PDB entry 6C61 | X-ray diffraction, 2.43 A resolution | chains A and B

== Chain A ==
Protein: T-cell receptor alpha  chain
Organism: Mus musculus
Chain sequence (207 residues; numbered 0 to 206; the number before each row is that of its first residue; numbering starts at 0):
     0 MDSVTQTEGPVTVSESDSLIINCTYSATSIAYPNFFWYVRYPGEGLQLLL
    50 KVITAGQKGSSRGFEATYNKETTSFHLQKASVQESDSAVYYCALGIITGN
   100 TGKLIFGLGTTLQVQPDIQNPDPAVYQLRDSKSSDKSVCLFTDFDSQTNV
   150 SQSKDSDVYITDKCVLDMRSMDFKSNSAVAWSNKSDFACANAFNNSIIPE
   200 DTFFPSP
Unresolved in the structure: 0
Cystine bridges: Cys22-Cys91, Cys138-Cys188

== Chain B ==
Protein: T-cell receptor beta chain
Organism: Mus musculus
Chain sequence (245 residues; row label = number of the first residue in the row; numbering starts at 0):
     0 MKVIQTPRYLVKGQGQKAKMRCIPEKGHPVVFWYQQNKNNEFKFLINFQN
    50 QEVLQQIDMTEKRFSAECPSNSPCSLEIQSSEAGDSALYLCASSPGQGAA
   100 TGQLYFGEGSKLTVLEDLRNVFPPEVAVFEPSEAEISHTQKATLVCLATG
   150 FYPDHVELSWWVNGKEVHSGVCTDPQPLKEQPALNDSRYALSSRLRVSAT
   200 FWQNPRNHFRCQVQFYGLSENDEWTQDRAKPVTQIVSAEAWGRAD
Unresolved in the structure: 0, 244
Cystine bridges: Cys21-Cys90, Cys67-Cys73, Cys145-Cys210

== Interface between chain A and chain B ==
Cross-chain cystine bridges: Cys163(A)-Cys171(B)
Contacting residue pairs - 79 pairs, chain A then chain B:
  Asn33(A) - Ala99(B)
  Phe35(A) - Ala99(B)
  Phe35(A) - Thr100(B)
  Phe35(A) - Gly101(B)
  Tyr37(A) - Thr100(B)  hydrogen bond (side chain-backbone)
  Tyr37(A) - Leu103(B)
  Tyr37(A) - Phe105(B)  hydrophobic
  Gly42(A) - Glu107(B)
  Glu43(A) - Glu107(B)
  Gly44(A) - Glu107(B)  hydrogen bond (backbone-side chain)
  Leu45(A) - Phe41(B)  hydrophobic
  Leu45(A) - Phe105(B)
  Tyr90(A) - Asn39(B)
  Tyr90(A) - Phe41(B)  hydrophobic
  Gly94(A) - Ala99(B)
  Ile95(A) - Ala99(B)
  Thr100(A) - Leu53(B)
  Leu103(A) - Tyr33(B)
  Leu103(A) - Thr100(B)
  Leu103(A) - Leu103(B)  hydrophobic
  Phe105(A) - Phe41(B)  hydrophobic
  Phe105(A) - Phe105(B)  hydrophobic
  Leu107(A) - Asn39(B)
  Asp121(A) - His137(B)  salt bridge
  Asp121(A) - Thr138(B)
  Tyr125(A) - Ser131(B)
  Tyr125(A) - Ala133(B)
  Tyr125(A) - Glu134(B)
  Tyr125(A) - His137(B)
  Gln126(A) - Ser131(B)
  Leu127(A) - Phe128(B)  hydrophobic
  Leu127(A) - Glu129(B)
  Leu127(A) - Thr142(B)
  Leu127(A) - Val144(B)  hydrophobic
  Arg128(A) - Phe128(B)
  Arg128(A) - Glu129(B)  hydrogen bond (backbone-backbone)
  Asp129(A) - Val127(B)
  Asp129(A) - Phe128(B)
  Ser130(A) - Val127(B)  hydrogen bond (backbone-backbone)
  Ser130(A) - Glu129(B)
  Ser130(A) - Glu238(B)  hydrogen bond (side chain-backbone)
  Ser130(A) - Ala239(B)
  Lys135(A) - Leu146(B)
  Val137(A) - Leu146(B)  hydrophobic
  Leu139(A) - Thr142(B)
  Leu139(A) - Arg193(B)
  Thr141(A) - Arg195(B)
  Asp142(A) - Arg195(B)  salt bridge
  Ser155(A) - Gln180(B)  hydrogen bond
  Tyr158(A) - Leu177(B)  hydrophobic
  Tyr158(A) - Glu179(B)
  Tyr158(A) - Gln180(B)
  Ile159(A) - Leu177(B)
  Thr160(A) - Asp173(B)
  Thr160(A) - Ser191(B)
  Asp161(A) - Asp173(B)
  Cys163(A) - Cys171(B)  disulfide
  Cys163(A) - Arg193(B)
  Val164(A) - Cys171(B)  hydrogen bond (backbone-side chain)
  Leu165(A) - Gly169(B)
  Leu165(A) - Cys171(B)  hydrophobic
  Leu165(A) - Arg195(B)
  Asp166(A) - Gly169(B)  hydrogen bond (backbone-backbone)
  Met167(A) - Ser168(B)
  Met167(A) - Arg195(B)
  Met167(A) - Val196(B)
  Arg168(A) - Ser168(B)  hydrogen bond (backbone-side chain)
  Phe172(A) - Lys140(B)
  Phe172(A) - Arg195(B)
  Ser174(A) - Arg195(B)  hydrogen bond
  Ser176(A) - Arg193(B)  hydrogen bond (backbone-side chain)
  Val178(A) - Ser191(B)
  Val178(A) - Arg193(B)
  Trp180(A) - Leu146(B)  hydrophobic
  Trp180(A) - Thr148(B)
  Trp180(A) - Ala189(B)  hydrophobic
  Phe202(A) - His137(B)
  Pro204(A) - Ala133(B)  hydrophobic
  Pro206(A) - Glu132(B)
Interface residues without a listed pair, chain A (53 interface residues in all): Leu47, Ile52, Gly101, Lys102, Thr110, Lys131, Ser169, Ala177
Interface residues without a listed pair, chain B (53 interface residues in all): Phe31, Gln35, Asn38, Glu40, Gln54, Ala98, Gly106, Ala126, Pro130, His167, Val170, Thr172, Pro174, Ser197, Arg242

== Overview ==
Chain A and chain B each contribute 53 residues to their interface, with 1 disulfide bond, 11 hydrogen bonds
and 2 salt bridges. Polar contacts include Asp121(A)-His137(B), Asp142(A)-Arg195(B) and Tyr37(A)-Thr100(B).
Here chain A is T-cell receptor alpha  chain and chain B is T-cell receptor beta chain, both from Mus
musculus. Entry 6C61 (MHC-independent T-cell receptor B12A) was determined by X-ray diffraction (same
publication as 6C68).
